5SXU - chains B and C of the 5 polymer chains in the assembly; structure by X-ray diffraction, 3.10 A resolution.

[Chain B (and C)]
Protein: Gamma-aminobutyric-acid receptor subunit beta-1
Source organism: Dickeya dadantii (strain 3937)
Notes: chain C of this document is another copy of the same molecule, construct and numbering; everything in this record applies to it too
UniProtKB: E0SJQ4 (E0SJQ4_DICD3); residues 1-322 here correspond to UniProt positions 22-343 (UniProt number = residue number + 21)
Chain sequence (322 residues; row label = number of the first residue in the row):
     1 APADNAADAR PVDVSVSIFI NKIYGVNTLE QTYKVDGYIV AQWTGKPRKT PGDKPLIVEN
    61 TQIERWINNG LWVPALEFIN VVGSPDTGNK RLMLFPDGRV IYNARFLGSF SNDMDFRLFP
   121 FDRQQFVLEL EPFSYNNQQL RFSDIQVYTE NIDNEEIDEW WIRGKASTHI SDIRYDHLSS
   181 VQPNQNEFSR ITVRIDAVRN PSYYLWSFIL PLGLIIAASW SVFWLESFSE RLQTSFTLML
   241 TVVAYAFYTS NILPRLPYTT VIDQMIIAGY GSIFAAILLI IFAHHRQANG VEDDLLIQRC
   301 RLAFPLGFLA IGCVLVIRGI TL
Disordered / not traced: 1-9, 318-322
Ligand contacts:
  - 3-aminopropane (3CN): Phe19, Tyr38, Asn103
  - 2-bromoethanol (BRJ), molecule 1: Ile20, Asn21, Lys22, Ile23, Ile195
  - 2-bromoethanol (BRJ), molecule 2: Ile39, Ala41, Trp43, Val73, Pro74, Ala75, Leu76, Tyr102
  - 2-bromoethanol (BRJ), molecule 3: Ile39, Leu76, Phe78, Pro85, Thr87, Tyr102, Ala104, Phe106
What the authors report for this chain:
  - binding site for 2-bromoethanol: Ile20, Ile23, Pro74, Ala75, Tyr102, Thr237

[Interface between chain B and chain C]
Contacting residue pairs (92):
  Phe19(B) with His177(C)
  Lys22(B) with Glu30(C), hydrogen bond (side chain-backbone); Ser111(C)
  Tyr24(B) with Glu30(C); Val82(C)
  Tyr38(B) with Glu77(C), hydrogen bond; Ile79(C); Phe133(C), hydrophobic
  Ile57(B) with Ser134(C); Tyr135(C), hydrophobic
  Glu59(B) with Val73(C); Pro74(C); Ala75(C), hydrogen bond (side chain-backbone); Ser134(C), hydrogen bond
  Thr61(B) with Glu64(C), hydrogen bond
  Gln62(B) with Glu64(C); Ile67(C); Asn68(C), hydrogen bond
  Arg65(B) with Asn68(C), hydrogen bond (side chain-backbone)
  Asp86(B) with Gly83(C); Ser84(C), hydrogen bond (side chain-backbone)
  Thr87(B) with Ser84(C), hydrogen bond (backbone-side chain)
  Gly88(B) with Ser84(C)
  Asn89(B) with Glu77(C), hydrogen bond; Phe133(C)
  Lys90(B) with Phe133(C)
  Arg91(B) with Phe133(C); Ser134(C)
  Ile101(B) with Ser179(C)
  Asn103(B) with Phe133(C)
  Arg105(B) with Glu77(C), salt bridge; Phe78(C), hydrogen bond (side chain-backbone); Ile79(C), hydrogen bond (side chain-backbone); Val81(C), hydrogen bond (side chain-backbone)
  Leu107(B) with Val82(C); Gly83(C)
  Tyr148(B) with His177(C)
  Asn154(B) with Asp113(C), hydrogen bond
  Glu156(B) with Tyr258(C)
  Ile157(B) with Gln31(C), hydrogen bond (backbone-side chain); Met114(C); Pro257(C); Tyr258(C)
  Asp158(B) with Gln31(C)
  Glu159(B) with Leu29(C); Pro257(C)
  Asn200(B) with Pro257(C)
  Ser202(B) with Pro257(C)
  Tyr203(B) with Pro257(C); Tyr258(C); Asp263(C)
  Trp206(B) with Ile267(C)
  Ser207(B) with Thr259(C)
  Leu210(B) with Ile267(C), hydrophobic
  Pro211(B) with Tyr270(C), hydrophobic
  Leu214(B) with Phe274(C)
  Ile215(B) with Met239(C), hydrophobic; Val243(C), hydrophobic
  Ala217(B) with Phe274(C), hydrophobic
  Ala218(B) with Phe236(C); Phe274(C)
  Ser221(B) with Leu232(C); Phe236(C); Ile277(C); Ile281(C)
  Trp224(B) with Phe228(C); Ile281(C), hydrophobic; His285(C)
  Leu225(B) with Leu232(C), hydrophobic; Gln233(C)
  Glu226(B) with His284(C), salt bridge; His285(C)
  Glu230(B) with Ser229(C), hydrogen bond; Gln233(C)
  Thr234(B) with Gln233(C), hydrogen bond; Phe236(C)
  Thr237(B) with Phe236(C)
  Leu238(B) with Phe236(C), hydrophobic
  Leu240(B) with Leu240(C), hydrophobic
  Thr241(B) with Leu240(C); Val243(C)
  Ala244(B) with Val243(C), hydrophobic
  Tyr245(B) with Val243(C), hydrophobic; Tyr270(C)
  Phe247(B) with Phe247(C), hydrophobic
  Tyr248(B) with Ala246(C); Phe247(C), hydrophobic; Ser250(C)
  Asn251(B) with Phe247(C); Asn251(C), hydrogen bond
  Ile252(B) with Ser250(C)
  Arg301(B) with His285(C), hydrogen bond
Also at the interface, not in a pair above, chain B (59 interface residues in all): Gly25, Lys34, Asp36, Gln42, Phe95, Ala104
Also at the interface, not in a pair above, chain C (54 interface residues in all): Thr32, Asn69, Asp115, Arg117, Gln139, Ser180, Leu256

[In short]
59 residues of chain B face 54 of chain C across their interface, with 19 hydrogen bonds and 2 salt bridges.
Polar contacts include Arg105(B)-Glu77(C), Glu226(B)-His284(C) and Lys22(B)-Glu30(C). Bound to chain B: 3
copies of 2-bromoethanol and 3-aminopropane. The paper reports a binding site for 2-bromoethanol at Ile20(B),
Ile23(B) and Pro74(B) among others.
Chain B and chain C are both Gamma-aminobutyric-acid receptor subunit beta-1 (Dickeya dadantii (strain 3937));
the structure, X-ray structure of 2-bromoethanol bound to a pentameric ligand gated ion channel (ELIC) in a
desensitized ..., was determined by X-ray diffraction, deposited together with 5SXV.
